Entry 8YM5 (X-ray diffraction, 2.09 A resolution); this record covers chains H and K of the 10 polymer chains in the assembly.

== Chain H (and K) ==
Protein: CASP8 and FADD-like apoptosis regulator subunit p43
Source organism: Homo sapiens
Notes: chain K of this document is another copy of the same molecule, construct and numbering; everything in this record applies to it too
UniProt: O15519 (CFLAR_HUMAN); numbering as in UniProt (aligned over 1-181)
Sequence (184 residues; each row starts with the number of its first residue; numbers below 1 keep their minus sign (Gly-2 is residue -2)):
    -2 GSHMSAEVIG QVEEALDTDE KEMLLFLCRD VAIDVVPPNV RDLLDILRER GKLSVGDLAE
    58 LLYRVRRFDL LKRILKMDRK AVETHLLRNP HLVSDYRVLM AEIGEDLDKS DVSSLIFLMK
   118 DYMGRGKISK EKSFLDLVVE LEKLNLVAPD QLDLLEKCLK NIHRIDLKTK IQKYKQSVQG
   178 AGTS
Disordered / not traced: -2 to 0, 176-181 (chain K: -2 to -1, 176-181)
Modified / non-standard residues: Mse1, Mse20, Mse74, Mse97, Mse116, Mse120 (selenomethionine; parent Met)
Sequence notes: expression tag (-2 to 0); engineered mutation Gly7 (His in O15519)
What the authors report for this chain:
  - mutagenesis - H7G/R38D, H7G/E46A, H7G/K140D, H7G/K124D: decreased binding to Caspase-8
  - self-association interface (contacts with another copy of this molecule): Arg38, Lys124

== Chain H / chain K interface ==
Pairs across the interface (16; chain H residue first):
  Ser110(H) - Arg38(K)  hydrogen bond
  Ser111(H) - Arg38(K)  hydrogen bond
  Phe114(H) - Ala3(K)
  Phe114(H) - Ile6(K)  hydrophobic
  Phe114(H) - Arg38(K)
  Leu115(H) - Ala3(K)
  Leu115(H) - Glu4(K)
  Asp118(H) - Ser2(K)
  Asp118(H) - Ala3(K)  hydrogen bond (side chain-backbone)
  Asp118(H) - Arg45(K)  salt bridge
  Arg122(H) - Asp42(K)  salt bridge
  Arg122(H) - Arg45(K)
  Arg122(H) - Glu46(K)  salt bridge
  Lys154(H) - Glu4(K)
  Asn158(H) - Glu4(K)  hydrogen bond
  His160(H) - Glu11(K)  salt bridge
Also at the interface, not in a pair above, chain H (10 interface residues in all): Lys127

== Overview ==
The interface between chain H and chain K involves 10 residues on one side and 9 on the other; the contacts
include 4 hydrogen bonds and 4 salt bridges. Polar contacts include Asp118(H)-Arg45(K), Arg122(H)-Asp42(K) and
Arg122(H)-Glu46(K). From the paper: H7G/R38D, H7G/E46A and H7G/K140D of chain H, among others, reduce binding
to Caspase-8; a self-association interface involving Arg38(H) and Lys124(H).
Chain H and chain K are both CASP8 and FADD-like apoptosis regulator subunit p43 (Homo sapiens); the
structure, Structure of Caspase-8/cFLIP death effector domain assembly, was determined by X-ray diffraction,
deposited together with 8YM4, 8YM6, 8YNI, 8YNK, 8YNL, 8YNM and 8YNN.
